4X6G - chains B and C of the 4 polymer chains in the assembly; structure by X-ray diffraction, 2.00 A resolution.

[Chain B (and C)]
Molecule: OxyR
Source organism: Pseudomonas aeruginosa PAO1
Notes: chain C of this document is another copy of the same molecule, construct and numbering; everything in this record applies to it too
UniProt: Q9HTL4 (Q9HTL4_PSEAE); residues 1-310 here = UniProt positions 1-310
Sequence (316 residues; each row starts with the number of its first residue; numbers below 1 keep their minus sign (His-5 is residue -5)):
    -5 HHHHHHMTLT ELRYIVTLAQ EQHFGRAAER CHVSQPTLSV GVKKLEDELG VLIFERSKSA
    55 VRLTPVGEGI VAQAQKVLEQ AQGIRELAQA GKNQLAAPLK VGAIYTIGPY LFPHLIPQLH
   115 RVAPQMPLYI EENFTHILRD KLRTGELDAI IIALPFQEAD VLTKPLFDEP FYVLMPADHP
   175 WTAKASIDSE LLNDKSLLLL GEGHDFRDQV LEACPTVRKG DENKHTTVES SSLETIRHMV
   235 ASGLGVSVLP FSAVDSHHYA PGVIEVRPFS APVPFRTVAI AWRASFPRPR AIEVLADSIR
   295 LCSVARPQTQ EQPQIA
Not modelled in the structure: -5 to -4, 210-218, 302-310 (chain C: -5 to -1, 295-310)
Construct notes: expression tag (-5 to 0); engineered mutation Asp199 (Cys in Q9HTL4)
Small-molecule neighbours: hydrogen peroxide (PEO): Ile98, Phe128, Thr129, Gly197, His198, Asp199
What the authors report for this chain:
  - binding site for hydrogen peroxide: Thr129, Asp199
  - mutagenesis - T100V, H198A: decreased growth
  - mutagenesis - T100S: increased growth

[Chain B / chain C interface]
Residue-residue contacts (56; chain B residue first):
  His-3(B) - Arg79(C)  hydrogen bond
  His-1(B) - Arg79(C)  hydrogen bond (backbone-side chain)
  Met1(B) - Leu3(C)
  Met1(B) - Ala75(C)
  Met1(B) - Ile78(C)  hydrophobic
  Leu3(B) - Leu3(C)  hydrophobic
  Leu6(B) - Ile78(C)  hydrophobic
  Glu42(B) - Arg79(C)  salt bridge
  Leu43(B) - Ala82(C)
  Leu43(B) - Lys86(C)
  Val45(B) - Ala82(C)
  Val45(B) - Gly85(C)
  Val45(B) - Lys86(C)
  Glu49(B) - Arg277(C)  salt bridge
  Glu49(B) - Ser279(C)  hydrogen bond
  Glu49(B) - Pro281(C)
  Arg50(B) - Ser279(C)
  Ser51(B) - Ser279(C)
  Ser53(B) - Asp154(C)
  Arg56(B) - Thr138(C)
  Arg56(B) - Arg277(C)
  Thr58(B) - Pro281(C)
  Val60(B) - Gly85(C)
  Gly63(B) - Leu81(C)
  Ile64(B) - Leu81(C)
  Gln67(B) - Gln74(C)  hydrogen bond (side chain-backbone)
  Gln67(B) - Ile78(C)
  Gln67(B) - Leu81(C)
  Ala68(B) - Ile78(C)  hydrophobic
  Lys70(B) - Gln74(C)
  Val71(B) - Val71(C)  hydrophobic
  Val71(B) - Gln74(C)
  Val71(B) - Ala75(C)
  Gln74(B) - Gln67(C)  hydrogen bond (backbone-side chain)
  Gln74(B) - Lys70(C)
  Gln74(B) - Val71(C)
  Gln74(B) - Gln74(C)  hydrogen bond
  Ala75(B) - Val71(C)
  Gly77(B) - Gln67(C)
  Ile78(B) - Met1(C)  hydrophobic
  Ile78(B) - Leu6(C)  hydrophobic
  Ile78(B) - Leu43(C)  hydrophobic
  Ile78(B) - Gln67(C)
  Ile78(B) - Ala68(C)  hydrophobic
  Arg79(B) - Met1(C)
  Arg79(B) - Glu42(C)  salt bridge
  Arg79(B) - Leu43(C)
  Leu81(B) - Val60(C)
  Leu81(B) - Gly63(C)
  Leu81(B) - Ile64(C)
  Leu81(B) - Gln67(C)
  Ala82(B) - Leu43(C)
  Ala82(B) - Val45(C)
  Gln83(B) - Leu43(C)
  Gln83(B) - Val45(C)
  Asp154(B) - Gln74(C)
Interface residues without a listed pair, chain B (33 interface residues in all): His0, Thr4, Gly44
Interface residues without a listed pair, chain C (31 interface residues in all): His0, Thr4, Gly77, Arg137, Gly139

[Overview]
The interface between chain B and chain C involves 33 residues on one side and 31 on the other, with 6
hydrogen bonds and 3 salt bridges. Polar pairs include Glu42(B)-Arg79(C), Glu49(B)-Arg277(C) and
His-3(B)-Arg79(C). From the paper: a binding site for hydrogen peroxide at Thr129(B) and Asp199(B); T100V and
H198A of chain B reduce growth.
Both chains are OxyR (Pseudomonas aeruginosa PAO1). Entry 4X6G (Full-length OxyR C199D from pseudomonas
aeruginosa) was determined by X-ray diffraction, deposited together with 4XWS and 4Y0M.
